7RDZ - chains A and E of the 8 polymer chains in the assembly; structure by electron microscopy, 3.60 A resolution.

# Chain A
Name: RNA-directed RNA polymerase
From: Severe acute respiratory syndrome coronavirus 2
Notes: EC 2.7.7.48
UniProt: P0DTD1 (R1AB_SARS2); residues 1-932 here correspond to UniProt positions 4393-5324 (UniProt number = residue number + 4392)
Amino-acid sequence (932 residues; each row starts with the number of its first residue):
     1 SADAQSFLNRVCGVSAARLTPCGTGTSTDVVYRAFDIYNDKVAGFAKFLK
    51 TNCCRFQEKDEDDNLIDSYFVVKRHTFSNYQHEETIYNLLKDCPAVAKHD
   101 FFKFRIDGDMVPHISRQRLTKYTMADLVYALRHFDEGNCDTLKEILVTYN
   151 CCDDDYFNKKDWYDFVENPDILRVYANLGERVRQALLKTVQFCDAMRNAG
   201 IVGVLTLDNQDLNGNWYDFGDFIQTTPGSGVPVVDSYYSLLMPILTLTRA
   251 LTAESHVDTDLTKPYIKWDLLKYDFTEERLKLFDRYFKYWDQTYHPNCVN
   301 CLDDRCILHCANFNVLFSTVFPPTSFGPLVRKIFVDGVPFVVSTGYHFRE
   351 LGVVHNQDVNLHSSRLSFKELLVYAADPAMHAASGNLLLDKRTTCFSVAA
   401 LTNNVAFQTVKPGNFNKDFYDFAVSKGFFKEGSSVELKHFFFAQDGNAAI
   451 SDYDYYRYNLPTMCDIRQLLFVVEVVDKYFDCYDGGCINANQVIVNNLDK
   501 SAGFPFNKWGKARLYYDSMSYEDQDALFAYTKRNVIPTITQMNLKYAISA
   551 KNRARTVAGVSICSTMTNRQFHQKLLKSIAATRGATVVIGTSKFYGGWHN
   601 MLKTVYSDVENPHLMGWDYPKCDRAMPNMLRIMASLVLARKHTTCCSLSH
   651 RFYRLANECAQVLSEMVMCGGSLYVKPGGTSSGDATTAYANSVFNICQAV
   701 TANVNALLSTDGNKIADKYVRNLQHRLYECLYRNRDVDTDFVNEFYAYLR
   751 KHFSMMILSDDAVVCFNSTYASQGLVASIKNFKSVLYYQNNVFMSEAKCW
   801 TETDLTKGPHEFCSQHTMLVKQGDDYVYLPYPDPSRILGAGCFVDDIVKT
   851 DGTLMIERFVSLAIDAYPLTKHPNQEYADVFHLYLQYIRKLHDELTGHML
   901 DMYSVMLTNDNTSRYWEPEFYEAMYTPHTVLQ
Unresolved in the structure: 1-2, 930-932
Bound ions: Mg2+: Asn209, Asp218 (together with ADP); Zn2+ site 1: His295, Cys301, Cys306, Cys310; Zn2+ site 2: Cys487, His642, Cys645, Cys646
Residues lining bound ligands: ADP (adenosine-5'-diphosphate): Phe35, Lys50, Asn52, Cys53, Lys73, Arg74, His75, Asn79, Arg116, Asp208, Asn209, Tyr217, Asp218, Gly220, Asp221
UniProt features mapped onto this chain:
  - region: Lys545 to Arg555 (Interaction with RMP Remdesivir), Thr582 to Pro620 (RdRp Palm N-ter)
  - active site: Ser759, Asp760, Asp761
  - binding site (Mn(2+)): Asn209, Asp218
  - binding site (Zn(2+)): His295, Cys301, Cys306, Cys310, Cys487, His642, Cys645, Cys646
  - site: Gln932 (Cleavage)

# Chain E
Name: Helicase
From: Severe acute respiratory syndrome coronavirus 2
Notes: EC 3.6.4.12, 3.6.4.13
UniProt: P0DTD1 (R1AB_SARS2); residues 1-601 here correspond to UniProt positions 5325-5925 (UniProt number = residue number + 5324)
Amino-acid sequence (605 residues; each row starts with the number of its first residue; numbers below 1 keep their minus sign (Gly-3 is residue -3)):
    -3 GPHMAVGACVLCNSQTSLRCGACIRRPFLCCKCCYDHVISTSHKLVLSVN
    47 PYVCNAPGCDVTDVTQLYLGGMSYYCKSHKPPISFPLCANGQVFGLYKNT
    97 CVGSDNVTDFNAIATCDWTNAGDYILANTCTERLKLFAAETLKATEETFK
   147 LSYGIATVREVLSDRELHLSWEVGKPRPPLNRNYVFTGYRVTKNSKVQIG
   197 EYTFEKGDYGDAVVYRGTTTYKLNVGDYFVLTSHTVMPLSAPTLVPQEHY
   247 VRITGLYPTLNISDEFSSNVANYQKVGMQKYSTLQGPPGTGKSHFAIGLA
   297 LYYPSARIVYTACSHAAVDALCEKALKYLPIDKCSRIIPARARVECFDKF
   347 KVNSTLEQYVFCTVNALPETTADIVVFDEISMATNYDLSVVNARLRAKHY
   397 VYIGDPAQLPAPRTLLTKGTLEPEYFNSVCRLMKTIGPDMFLGTCRRCPA
   447 EIVDTVSALVYDNKLKAHKDKSAQCFKMFYKGVITHDVSSAINRPQIGVV
   497 REFLTRNPAWRKAVFISPYNSQNAVASKILGLPTQTVDSSQGSEYDYVIF
   547 TQTTETAHSCNVNRFNVAITRAKVGILCIMSDRDLYDKLQFTSLEIPRRN
   597 VATLQ
Unresolved in the structure: -3 to 0, 591-601
Sequence notes: expression tag (-3 to 0)
Bound ions: Zn2+ site 1: Cys5, Cys8, Cys26, Cys29; Zn2+ site 2: Cys16, Cys19, His33, His39; Zn2+ site 3: Cys50, Cys55, Cys72, His75
UniProt features mapped onto this chain:
  - binding site (Zn(2+)): Cys5, Cys8, Cys16, Cys19, Cys26, Cys29, His33, His39, Cys50, Cys55, Cys72, His75
  - binding site (a ribonucleoside 5'-triphosphate): Gly282 to Ser289
  - site: Gln601 (Cleavage)

# Interface between chain A and chain E
Residue-residue contacts - 4 pairs, chain A then chain E:
  Asp901(A) with Tyr93(E)
  Met902(A) with Leu92(E); Tyr93(E), hydrogen bond
  Tyr903(A) with Leu92(E), hydrophobic
Also at the interface, not in a pair above, chain A (4 interface residues in all): Ser904
Also at the interface, not in a pair above, chain E (4 interface residues in all): Phe90, Lys94

# In short
The chain A/chain E interface involves 4 residues from each chain; the contacts include 1 hydrogen bond. The
hydrogen-bonded pair is Met902(A)-Tyr93(E). Chain A binds ADP.
Chain A is RNA-directed RNA polymerase and chain E is Helicase, both from Severe acute respiratory syndrome
coronavirus 2; the structure, SARS-CoV-2 replication-transcription complex bound to nsp13 helicase -
nsp13(2)-RTC - apo class, was determined by electron microscopy together with 7RDX, 7RDY, 7RE0, 7RE1, 7RE2 and
7RE3 from the same study.
